Entry 9EUO (electron microscopy, 3.20 A resolution); this record covers chains A and H of the 3 polymer chains in the assembly.

== Chain A ==
Name: Sodium-dependent dopamine transporter
Organism: Drosophila melanogaster
UniProt: Q7K4Y6 (DAT_DROME); residue numbers follow UniProt; this construct covers 21-163, 207-601
Amino-acid sequence (543 residues; row label = number of the first residue in the row; note: 43 numbers in that range are skipped by the numbering (no residue carries them; nothing is unmodelled there)):
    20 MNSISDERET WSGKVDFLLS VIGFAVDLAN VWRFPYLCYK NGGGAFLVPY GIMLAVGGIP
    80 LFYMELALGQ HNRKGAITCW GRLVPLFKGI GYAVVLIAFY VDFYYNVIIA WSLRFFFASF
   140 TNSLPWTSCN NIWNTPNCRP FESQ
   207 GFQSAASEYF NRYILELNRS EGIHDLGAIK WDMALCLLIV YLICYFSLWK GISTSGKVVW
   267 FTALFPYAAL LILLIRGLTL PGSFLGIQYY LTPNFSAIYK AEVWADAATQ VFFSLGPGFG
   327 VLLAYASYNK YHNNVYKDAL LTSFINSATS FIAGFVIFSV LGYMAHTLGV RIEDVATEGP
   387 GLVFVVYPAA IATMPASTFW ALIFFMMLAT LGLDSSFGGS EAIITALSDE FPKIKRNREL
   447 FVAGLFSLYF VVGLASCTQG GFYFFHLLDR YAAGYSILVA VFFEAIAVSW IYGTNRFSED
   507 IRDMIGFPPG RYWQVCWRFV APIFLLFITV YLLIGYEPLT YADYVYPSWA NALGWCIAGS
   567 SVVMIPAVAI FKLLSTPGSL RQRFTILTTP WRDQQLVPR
Unresolved in the structure: 20-24, 600-605
Construct notes: initiating methionine (20); engineered mutation Ala74 (Val in Q7K4Y6), Ala275 (Val in Q7K4Y6), Ala311 (Val in Q7K4Y6), Ala415 (Leu in Q7K4Y6), Leu538 (Gly in Q7K4Y6); expression tag (602-605)
Disulfides: Cys148-Cys157
Metal / ion sites: Na+: Ala44, Asn49, Ser320, Asn352
Ligand contacts:
  - tris-hydroxymethyl-methyl-ammonium (144): Phe43, Ala44, Val45, Asp46, Tyr124, Phe319, Ser320, Leu321, Gly322, Phe325
  - A1H8F (N-[3-(6-chloranyl-1,3,4,9-tetrahydropyrido[3,4-b]indol-2-yl)propyl]butanamide): Phe43, Arg52, Val113, Ile116, Ala117, Val120, Tyr123, Tyr124, Thr315, Phe319, Phe325, Val327, Gly425, Asp475, Ala479

== Chain H ==
Name: 9D5 antibody, heavy chain
Organism: Mus musculus
Notes: antibody fragment or engineered binder
Amino-acid sequence (240 residues; row label = number of the first residue in the row; numbers below 1 keep their minus sign (Met-18 is residue -18)):
   -18 MNFGLRLVFL VLILKGVQCE VQLVESGGGL VKPGGSLKLS CAASGFTFSS YAMSWVRQSP
    42 EKRLEWVAEI SSGGRYIYYS DTVTGRFTIS RDNARNILHL EMSSLRSEDT AMYYCARGEV
   102 RQRGFDYWGQ GTTLTVSSAK TTAPSVYPLA PVCGDTTGSS VTLGCLVKGY FPEPVTLTWN
   162 SGSLSSGVHT FPAVLQSDLY TLSSSVTVTS STWPSQSITC NVAHPASSTK VDKKIEPRGP
Unresolved in the structure: -18 to 1, 121-221
Disulfides: Cys22-Cys96

== Chain A / chain H interface ==
Contacting residue pairs (27):
  His90(A) - Tyr57(H)  hydrogen bond
  Tyr498(A) - Arg56(H)
  Arg502(A) - Arg56(H)  hydrogen bond (backbone-side chain)
  Glu505(A) - Gly54(H)  hydrogen bond (side chain-backbone)
  Glu505(A) - Arg56(H)  salt bridge
  Glu505(A) - Tyr57(H)
  Asp506(A) - Arg56(H)  salt bridge
  Asp506(A) - Tyr57(H)  hydrogen bond
  Arg508(A) - Ala33(H)
  Arg508(A) - Glu50(H)  salt bridge
  Arg508(A) - Gly99(H)  hydrogen bond (side chain-backbone)
  Arg508(A) - Glu100(H)  hydrogen bond (side chain-backbone)
  Arg508(A) - Arg102(H)  hydrogen bond (backbone-side chain)
  Asp509(A) - Tyr57(H)
  Asp509(A) - Tyr59(H)  hydrogen bond
  Asp509(A) - Arg102(H)  salt bridge
  Met510(A) - Arg102(H)
  Ile511(A) - Gln103(H)  hydrogen bond (backbone-side chain)
  Gly512(A) - Val101(H)
  Gly512(A) - Arg102(H)  hydrogen bond (backbone-backbone)
  Gly512(A) - Gln103(H)
  Phe513(A) - Val101(H)  hydrophobic
  Phe513(A) - Gln103(H)
  Pro514(A) - Glu100(H)
  Arg598(A) - Arg56(H)
  Arg598(A) - Tyr57(H)
  Asp599(A) - Arg56(H)  salt bridge
Other interface residues (no listed pair), chain A (16 interface residues in all): Tyr337, His338
Other interface residues (no listed pair), chain H (13 interface residues in all): Ser52, Ser53

== In short ==
The interface between chain A and chain H involves 16 residues on one side and 13 on the other; the contacts
include 10 hydrogen bonds and 5 salt bridges. Polar pairs include Glu505(A)-Arg56(H), Asp506(A)-Arg56(H) and
Arg508(A)-Glu50(H). Chain A binds compound A1H8F and tris-hydroxymethyl-methyl-ammonium.
Here chain A is Sodium-dependent dopamine transporter (Drosophila melanogaster) and chain H is 9D5 antibody,
heavy chain (Mus musculus). Entry 9EUO (Outward-open structure of Drosophila dopamine transporter bound to an
atypical non-competitive inhibitor) was determined by electron microscopy (same publication as 9EUP).
